PDB entry 6UU9 | X-ray diffraction, 5.40 A resolution (low resolution: residue-level contacts below are approximate; hydrogen-bond / salt-bridge calls are withheld) | chains CCC and 111 of the 9 polymer chains in the assembly

[Chain CCC]
Protein: DNA-directed RNA polymerase subunit beta
Organism: Escherichia coli
Notes: EC 2.7.7.6
UniProtKB: P0A8V4 (RPOB_ECO57); residue numbers follow UniProt; this construct covers 1-1342
Chain sequence (1342 residues; each row starts with the number of its first residue):
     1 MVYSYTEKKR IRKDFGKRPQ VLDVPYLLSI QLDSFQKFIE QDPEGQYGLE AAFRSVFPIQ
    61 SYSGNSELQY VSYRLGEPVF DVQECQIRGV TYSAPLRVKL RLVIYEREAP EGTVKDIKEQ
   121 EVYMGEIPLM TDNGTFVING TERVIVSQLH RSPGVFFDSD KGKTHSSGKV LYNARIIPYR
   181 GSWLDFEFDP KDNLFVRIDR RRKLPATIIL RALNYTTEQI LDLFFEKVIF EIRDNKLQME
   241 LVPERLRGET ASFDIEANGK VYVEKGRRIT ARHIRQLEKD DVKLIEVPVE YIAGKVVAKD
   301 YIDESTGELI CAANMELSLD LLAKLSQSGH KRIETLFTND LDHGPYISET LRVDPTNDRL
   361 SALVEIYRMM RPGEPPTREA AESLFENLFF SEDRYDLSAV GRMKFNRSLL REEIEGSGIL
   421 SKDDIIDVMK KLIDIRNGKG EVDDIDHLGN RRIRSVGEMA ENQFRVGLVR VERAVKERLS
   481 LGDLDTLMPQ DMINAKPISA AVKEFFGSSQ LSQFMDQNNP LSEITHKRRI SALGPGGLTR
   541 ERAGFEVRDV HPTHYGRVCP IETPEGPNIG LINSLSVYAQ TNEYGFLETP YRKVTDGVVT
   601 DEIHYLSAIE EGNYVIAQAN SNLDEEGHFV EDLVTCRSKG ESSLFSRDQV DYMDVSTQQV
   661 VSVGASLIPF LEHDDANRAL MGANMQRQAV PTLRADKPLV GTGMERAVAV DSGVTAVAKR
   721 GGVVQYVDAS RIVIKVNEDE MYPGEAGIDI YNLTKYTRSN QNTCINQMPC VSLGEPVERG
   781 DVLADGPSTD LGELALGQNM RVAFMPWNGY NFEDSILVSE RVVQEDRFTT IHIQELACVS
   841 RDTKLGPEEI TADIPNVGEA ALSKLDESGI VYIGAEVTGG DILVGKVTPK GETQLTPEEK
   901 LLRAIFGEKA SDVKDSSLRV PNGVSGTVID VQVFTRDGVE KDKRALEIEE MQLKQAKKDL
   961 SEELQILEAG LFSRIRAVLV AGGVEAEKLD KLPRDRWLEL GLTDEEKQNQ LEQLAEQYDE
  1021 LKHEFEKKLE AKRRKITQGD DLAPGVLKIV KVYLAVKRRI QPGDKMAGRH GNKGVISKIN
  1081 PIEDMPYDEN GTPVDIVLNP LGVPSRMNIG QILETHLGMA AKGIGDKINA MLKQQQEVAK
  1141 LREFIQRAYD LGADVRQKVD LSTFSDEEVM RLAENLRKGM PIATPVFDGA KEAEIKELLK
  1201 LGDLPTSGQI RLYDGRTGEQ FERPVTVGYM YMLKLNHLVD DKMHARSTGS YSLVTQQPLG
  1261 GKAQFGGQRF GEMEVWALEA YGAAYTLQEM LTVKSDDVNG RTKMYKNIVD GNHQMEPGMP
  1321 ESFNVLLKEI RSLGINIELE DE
Not modelled in the structure: 1

[Chain 111]
Molecule: Synthetic DNA 50-mer (promoter non-template strand)
Sequence (50 nucleotides; row label = number of the first residue in the row):
    10 ACCTTGACAT CCCACCTCAC GTATGCTATA ATGTGTGCAG TCTGACGCGG
Not modelled in the structure: 10-24, 45-50

[How chain CCC and chain 111 interact]
Residue-residue contacts (12):
  Arg-151(CCC) with DA54(111)
  Gly-181(CCC) with DG53(111)
  Trp-183(CCC) with DG53(111)
  Asp-199(CCC) with DG53(111)
  Arg-200(CCC) with DG53(111); DA54(111)
  Arg-371(CCC) with DG44(111)
  Glu-374(CCC) with DT43(111); DG44(111)
  Glu-541(CCC) with DC55(111)
  Arg-542(CCC) with DA54(111); DC55(111)
Also at the interface, not in a pair above, chain CCC (10 interface residues in all): Pro-375
Also at the interface, not in a pair above, chain 111 (6 interface residues in all): DG42

[In short]
10 residues of chain CCC face 6 of chain 111 across their interface.
Here chain CCC is DNA-directed RNA polymerase subunit beta (Escherichia coli) and chain 111 is Synthetic DNA
50-mer (promoter non-template strand). Entry 6UU9 (E. coli mutant sigma-S transcription initiation complex
with an 8-nt RNA ("Fresh" mutant crystal soaked with ...) was determined by X-ray diffraction, deposited
together with 6UTV, 6UTW, 6UTX, 6UTY, 6UTZ, 6UU0 and 11 further entries.
